7UDG - chains A and B of the 4 polymer chains in the assembly; structure by X-ray diffraction, 2.80 A resolution.

# Chain A
Protein: Integrin alpha-IIb heavy chain
Organism: Homo sapiens
UniProt: P08514 (ITA2B_HUMAN); residues 1-457 here correspond to UniProt positions 32-488 (UniProt number = residue number + 31)
Sequence (457 residues; each row starts with the number of its first residue):
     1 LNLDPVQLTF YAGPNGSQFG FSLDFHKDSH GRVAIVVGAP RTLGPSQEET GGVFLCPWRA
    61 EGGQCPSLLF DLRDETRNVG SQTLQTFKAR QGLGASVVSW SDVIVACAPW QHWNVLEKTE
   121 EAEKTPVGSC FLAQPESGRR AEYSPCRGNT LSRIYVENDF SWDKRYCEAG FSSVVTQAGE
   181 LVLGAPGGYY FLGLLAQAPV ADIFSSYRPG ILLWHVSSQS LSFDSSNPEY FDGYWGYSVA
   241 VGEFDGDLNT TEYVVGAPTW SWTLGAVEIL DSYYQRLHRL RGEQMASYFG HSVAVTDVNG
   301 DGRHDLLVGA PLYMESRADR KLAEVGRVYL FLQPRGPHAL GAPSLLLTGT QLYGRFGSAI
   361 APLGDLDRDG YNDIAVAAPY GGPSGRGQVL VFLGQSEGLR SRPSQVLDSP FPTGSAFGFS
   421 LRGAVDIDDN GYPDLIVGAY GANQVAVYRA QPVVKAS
Unresolved in the structure: 455-457
Disulfides: Cys-56/Cys-65, Cys-107/Cys-130, Cys-146/Cys-167
Ion coordination: Ca2+ site 1: Glu-243, Asp-245, Asp-247, Thr-250, Glu-252; Ca2+ site 2: Asp-297, Asn-299, Asp-301, Arg-303, Asp-305; Ca2+ site 3: Asp-365, Asp-367, Asp-369, Tyr-371, Asp-373; Ca2+ site 4: Asp-426, Asp-428, Asn-430, Tyr-432, Asp-434
Small-molecule neighbours: Lotrafiban (MWI): Asp-159, Phe-160, Ser-161, Tyr-189, Tyr-190, Leu-192, Asp-224, Ser-225, Phe-231
UniProt features mapped onto this chain:
  - binding site (Ca(2+)): Glu-243, Asp-245, Asp-247, Thr-250, Glu-252, Asp-297, Asn-299, Asp-301, Arg-303, Asp-305, Asp-365, Asp-367, Asp-369, Tyr-371, Asp-373, Asp-426, Asp-428, Asn-430, Tyr-432, Asp-434
  - glycosylation (N-linked (GlcNAc...) asparagine): Asn-15, Asn-249
Reported in the primary citation:
  - binding site for Lotrafiban: Asp-224

# Chain B
Protein: Isoform Beta-3C of Integrin beta-3
Organism: Homo sapiens
UniProt: P05106 (ITB3_HUMAN), isoform P05106-3; residues 1-472 here correspond to UniProt positions 27-498 (UniProt number = residue number + 26)
Sequence (472 residues; each row starts with the number of its first residue):
     1 GPNICTTRGV SSCQQCLAVS PMCAWCSDEA LPLGSPRCDL KENLLKDNCA PESIEFPVSE
    61 ARVLEDRPLS DKGSGDSSQV TQVSPQRIAL RLRPDDSKNF SIQVRQVEDY PVDIYYLMDL
   121 SYSMKDDLWS IQNLGTKLAT QMRKLTSNLR IGFGAFVDKP VSPYMYISPP EALENPCYDM
   181 KTTCLPMFGY KHVLTLTDQV TRFNEEVKKQ SVSRNRDAPE GGFDAIMQAT VCDEKIGWRN
   241 DASHLLVFTT DAKTHIALDG RLAGIVQPND GQCHVGSDNH YSASTTMDYP SLGLMTEKLS
   301 QKNINLIFAV TENVVNLYQN YSELIPGTTV GVLSMDSSNV LQLIVDAYGK IRSKVELEVR
   361 DLPEELSLSF NATCLNNEVI PGLKSCMGLK IGDTVSFSIE AKVRGCPQEK EKSFTIKPVG
   421 FKDSLIVQVT FDCDCACQAQ AEPNSHRCNN GNGTFECGVC RCGPGWLGSQ CE
Unresolved in the structure: 467-472
Disulfides: Cys-5/Cys-23, Cys-13/Cys-435, Cys-16/Cys-38, Cys-26/Cys-49, Cys-177/Cys-184, Cys-232/Cys-273, Cys-374/Cys-386, Cys-406/Cys-433, Cys-437/Cys-457, Cys-448/Cys-460
Glycans and other covalent adducts: N-acetylglucosamine (NAG) linked to Asn-99, Asn-320, Asn-371
Ion coordination: Mg2+: Ser-121, Ser-123, Glu-220 (together with Lotrafiban); Ca2+: Asp-158, Asn-215, Asp-217, Pro-219, Glu-220
Small-molecule neighbours: Lotrafiban (MWI): Ser-121, Tyr-122, Ser-123, Ser-213, Arg-214, Asn-215, Arg-216, Asp-217, Ala-218, Glu-220
UniProt features mapped onto this chain:
  - region: Cys-177 to Cys-184 (Involved in CX3CL1-, NRG1-, FGF1- and IGF1-binding), Gln-267 to Met-287 (CX3CL1-binding)
  - binding site (Mg(2+)): Ser-121, Ser-123, Glu-220
  - binding site (Ca(2+)): Ser-123, Asp-126, Asp-127, Asp-158, Asn-215, Asp-217, Pro-219, Glu-220, Asp-251, Met-335
  - glycosylation (N-linked (GlcNAc...) asparagine): Asn-99, Asn-320, Asn-371, Asn-452
Reported in the primary citation:
  - binding site for Lotrafiban: Tyr-122
  - Mg2+ coordination: Ser-123
  - conformationally variable residues (loop rearrangement): Ser-123
  - mutagenesis - N305T (6-fold): increased binding to FITC-echistatin

# Chain A / chain B interface
Contacting residue pairs - 66 pairs, chain A then chain B:
  Phe-21(A) / Arg-261(B)
  Phe-21(A) / Val-266(B)  hydrophobic
  Arg-41(A) / Gly-264(B)  hydrogen bond (side chain-backbone)
  Trp-110(A) / Arg-261(B)  hydrogen bond (side chain-backbone)
  Trp-110(A) / Leu-262(B)  hydrogen bond (side chain-backbone)
  Trp-110(A) / Gly-264(B)
  His-112(A) / Ser-162(B)  hydrogen bond
  His-112(A) / Ile-167(B)
  Glu-121(A) / Ser-168(B)  hydrogen bond
  Glu-121(A) / Pro-169(B)
  Glu-123(A) / Ser-168(B)
  Glu-123(A) / Arg-216(B)  salt bridge
  Lys-124(A) / Ile-167(B)
  Lys-124(A) / Ser-168(B)  hydrogen bond (backbone-side chain)
  Thr-125(A) / Arg-216(B)
  Pro-126(A) / Ser-162(B)
  Pro-126(A) / Pro-163(B)  hydrophobic
  Tyr-166(A) / Arg-216(B)
  Glu-168(A) / Pro-163(B)
  Glu-168(A) / Leu-262(B)
  Phe-171(A) / Arg-261(B)
  Tyr-190(A) / Arg-216(B)  hydrogen bond (side chain-backbone)
  Phe-191(A) / Pro-163(B)  hydrophobic
  Phe-191(A) / Asp-217(B)
  Phe-231(A) / Lys-253(B)  hydrogen bond (backbone-side chain)
  Asp-232(A) / Pro-219(B)
  Asp-232(A) / Lys-253(B)  salt bridge
  Tyr-234(A) / His-255(B)
  Tyr-234(A) / Asp-259(B)
  Tyr-234(A) / Leu-262(B)  hydrophobic
  Tyr-237(A) / Leu-258(B)  hydrogen bond (side chain-backbone)
  Tyr-237(A) / Arg-261(B)
  Thr-259(A) / Ile-256(B)
  Thr-259(A) / Asp-259(B)
  Trp-262(A) / Lys-253(B)
  Trp-262(A) / Leu-317(B)
  Thr-263(A) / Ile-256(B)
  Thr-263(A) / Tyr-321(B)  hydrogen bond
  Met-285(A) / Leu-317(B)  hydrophobic
  Met-285(A) / Asn-320(B)
  Met-285(A) / Tyr-321(B)  hydrophobic
  Met-285(A) / Leu-324(B)
  Ala-286(A) / Ile-256(B)  hydrophobic
  Ala-286(A) / Leu-292(B)  hydrophobic
  Tyr-288(A) / Ile-256(B)  hydrophobic
  Tyr-288(A) / Ala-257(B)
  Tyr-288(A) / Leu-258(B)  hydrogen bond (side chain-backbone)
  Tyr-288(A) / Asp-259(B)  hydrogen bond
  His-291(A) / Leu-258(B)
  Pro-311(A) / Leu-258(B)  hydrophobic
  Leu-312(A) / Ala-257(B)  hydrophobic
  Leu-312(A) / Leu-258(B)  hydrophobic
  Met-314(A) / Gly-293(B)
  Met-314(A) / Leu-324(B)  hydrophobic
  Asp-319(A) / Lys-384(B)  salt bridge
  Lys-321(A) / Glu-358(B)  salt bridge
  Leu-322(A) / Leu-324(B)
  Glu-324(A) / Ser-291(B)  hydrogen bond
  Tyr-353(A) / Gly-293(B)  hydrogen bond (side chain-backbone)
  Tyr-353(A) / Leu-294(B)
  Tyr-353(A) / Glu-297(B)  hydrogen bond
  Arg-355(A) / Leu-258(B)
  Arg-355(A) / Pro-268(B)
  Tyr-380(A) / Pro-268(B)
  Phe-419(A) / Arg-261(B)
  Tyr-440(A) / Val-266(B)
Also at the interface, not in a pair above, chain A (44 interface residues in all): Gln-18, Ala-95, Asn-114, Pro-186, Gly-187, Gln-284, Arg-320
Also at the interface, not in a pair above, chain B (35 interface residues in all): Tyr-166, Tyr-178, Asp-179, Ala-263, Pro-326

# Summary
The interface between chain A and chain B involves 44 residues on one side and 35 on the other; the contacts
include 15 hydrogen bonds and 4 salt bridges. Polar contacts include Glu-123(A)/Arg-216(B),
Asp-232(A)/Lys-253(B) and Asp-319(A)/Lys-384(B). From the paper: a binding site for Lotrafiban at Asp-224(A)
and Tyr-122(B); N305T of chain B increases binding to FITC-echistatin.
Chain A is Integrin alpha-IIb heavy chain and chain B is Isoform Beta-3C of Integrin beta-3, both from Homo
sapiens; the structure, Integrin alpha IIB beta3 complex with lotrafiban, was determined by X-ray diffraction
together with 7L8P, 7TCT, 7TD8, 7THO, 7TMZ, 7TPD and 15 further entries from the same study.
